6WOY - chains D and E of the 9 polymer chains in the assembly; structure by X-ray diffraction, 3.00 A resolution.

== Chain D ==
Name: DNA-directed RNA polymerase subunit beta'
Source organism: Thermus thermophilus
Notes: EC 2.7.7.6
UniProt: Q8RQE8 (RPOC_THET8); residues 1-1505 here = UniProt positions 1-1505
Chain sequence (1505 residues; each row starts with the number of its first residue):
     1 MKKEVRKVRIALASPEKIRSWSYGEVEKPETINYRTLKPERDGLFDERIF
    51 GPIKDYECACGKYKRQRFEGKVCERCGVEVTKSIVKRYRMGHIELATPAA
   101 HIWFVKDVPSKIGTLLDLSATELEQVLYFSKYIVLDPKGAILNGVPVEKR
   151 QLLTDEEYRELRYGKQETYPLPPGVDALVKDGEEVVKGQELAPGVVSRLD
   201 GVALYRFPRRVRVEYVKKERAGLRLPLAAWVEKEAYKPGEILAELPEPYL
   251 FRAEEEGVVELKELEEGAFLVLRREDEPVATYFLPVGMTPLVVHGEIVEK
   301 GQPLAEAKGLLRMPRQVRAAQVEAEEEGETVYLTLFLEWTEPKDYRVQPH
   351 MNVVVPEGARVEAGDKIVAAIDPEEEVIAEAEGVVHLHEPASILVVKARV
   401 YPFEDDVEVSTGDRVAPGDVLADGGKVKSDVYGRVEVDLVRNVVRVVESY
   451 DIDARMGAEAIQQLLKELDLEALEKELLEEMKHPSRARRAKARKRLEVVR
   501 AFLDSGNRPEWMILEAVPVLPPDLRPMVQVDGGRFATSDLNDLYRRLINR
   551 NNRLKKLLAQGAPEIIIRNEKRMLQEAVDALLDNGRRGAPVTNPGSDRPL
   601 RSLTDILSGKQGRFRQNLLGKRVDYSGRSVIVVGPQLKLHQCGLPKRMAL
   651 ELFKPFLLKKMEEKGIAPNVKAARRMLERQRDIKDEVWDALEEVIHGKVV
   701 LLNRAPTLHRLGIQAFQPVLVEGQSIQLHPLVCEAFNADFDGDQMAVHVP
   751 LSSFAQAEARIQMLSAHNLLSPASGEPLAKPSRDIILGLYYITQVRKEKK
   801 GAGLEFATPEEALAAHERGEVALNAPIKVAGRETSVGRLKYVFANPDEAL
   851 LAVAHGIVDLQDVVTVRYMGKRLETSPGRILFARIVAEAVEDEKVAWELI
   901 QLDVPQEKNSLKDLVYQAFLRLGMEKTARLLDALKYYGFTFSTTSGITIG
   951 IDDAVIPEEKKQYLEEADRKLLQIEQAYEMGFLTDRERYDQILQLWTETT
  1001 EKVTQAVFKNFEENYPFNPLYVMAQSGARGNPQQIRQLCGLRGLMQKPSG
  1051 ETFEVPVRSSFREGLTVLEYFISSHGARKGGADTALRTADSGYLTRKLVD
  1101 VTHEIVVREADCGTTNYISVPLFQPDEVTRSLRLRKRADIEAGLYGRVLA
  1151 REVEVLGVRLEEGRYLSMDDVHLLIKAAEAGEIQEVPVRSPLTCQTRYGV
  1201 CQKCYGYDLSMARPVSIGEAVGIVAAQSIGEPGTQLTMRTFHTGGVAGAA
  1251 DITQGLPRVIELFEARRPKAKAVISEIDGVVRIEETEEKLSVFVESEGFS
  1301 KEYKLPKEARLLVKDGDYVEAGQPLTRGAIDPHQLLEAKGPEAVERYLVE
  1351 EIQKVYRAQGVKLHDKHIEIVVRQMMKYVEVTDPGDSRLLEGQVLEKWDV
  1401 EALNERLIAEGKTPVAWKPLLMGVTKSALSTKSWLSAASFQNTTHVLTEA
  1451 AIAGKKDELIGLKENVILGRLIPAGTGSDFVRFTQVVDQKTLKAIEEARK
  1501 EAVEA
Not modelled in the structure: 1-2, 1239-1253, 1503-1505
Sequence notes: conflict Lys86 (Arg in Q8RQE8)
Bound ions: Zn2+ site 1: Cys58, Cys60, Cys73, Cys76; Mg2+ site 1: Asp739, Asp741, Asp743 (shared with 1 residue of chain I); Mg2+ site 2: Asp739 (together with 3'-deoxy-cytidine-5'-triphosphate); Zn2+ site 2: Cys1112, Cys1194, Cys1201, Cys1204
Small-molecule neighbours: 3'-deoxy-cytidine-5'-triphosphate (CH1): Arg704, Pro706, Asn737, Asp739, Asp741, Arg783, Arg1029

== Chain E ==
Name: DNA-directed RNA polymerase subunit omega
Source organism: Thermus thermophilus
Notes: EC 2.7.7.6
UniProt: A0A1J1EUF1 (A0A1J1EUF1_THETH); numbering as in UniProt (aligned over 1-99)
Chain sequence (99 residues; row label = number of the first residue in the row):
     1 MAEPGIDKLFGMVDSKYRLTVVVAKRAQQLLRHGFKNTVLEPEERPKMQT
    51 LEGLFDDPNAVTWAMKELLTGRLVFGENLVPEDRLQKEMERLYPVEREE
Not modelled in the structure: 1, 96-99

== Interface between chain D and chain E ==
Residue-residue contacts (94; chain D residue first):
  His640(D) with Ala2(E), hydrogen bond (side chain-backbone)
  Asp689(D) with Leu51(E)
  Glu693(D) with Met48(E); Thr50(E)
  His696(D) with Met48(E); Asp57(E), salt bridge; Asn59(E), hydrogen bond (backbone-side chain)
  Gly697(D) with Asn59(E)
  Lys698(D) with Asn59(E)
  Gln717(D) with Glu3(E)
  Ser753(D) with Ala24(E); Leu31(E)
  Phe754(D) with Val21(E), hydrophobic; Ala24(E), hydrophobic
  Ala757(D) with Thr20(E); Ala24(E), hydrophobic
  Glu758(D) with Thr20(E)
  Arg760(D) with Glu3(E), salt bridge; Val61(E); Thr62(E); Met65(E)
  Ile761(D) with Phe10(E), hydrophobic; Leu19(E), hydrophobic; Thr20(E); Val23(E), hydrophobic; Met65(E), hydrophobic
  Gln762(D) with Tyr17(E); Thr20(E), hydrogen bond
  Ala766(D) with Ala2(E)
  His767(D) with Glu3(E), hydrogen bond (side chain-backbone); Ile6(E)
  Gly923(D) with Asp7(E)
  Met924(D) with Ile6(E), hydrophobic; Asp7(E), hydrogen bond (backbone-side chain)
  Glu925(D) with Ala2(E); Glu3(E); Pro4(E); Gly5(E), hydrogen bond (side chain-backbone); Ile6(E); Asp7(E), hydrogen bond (backbone-side chain)
  Asp1208(D) with Lys16(E), salt bridge
  Met1211(D) with Lys16(E)
  Ser1216(D) with Ser15(E); Lys16(E), hydrogen bond (side chain-backbone)
  Ile1217(D) with Ser15(E), hydrogen bond (backbone-side chain); Tyr17(E)
  Gly1218(D) with Tyr17(E)
  Glu1219(D) with Tyr17(E), hydrogen bond
  Gly1475(D) with Tyr17(E)
  Thr1476(D) with Tyr17(E); Thr20(E)
  Asp1479(D) with Glu77(E)
  Phe1480(D) with Asp14(E); Arg18(E), hydrogen bond (backbone-side chain); Glu77(E)
  Val1481(D) with Ser15(E); Arg18(E); Val21(E)
  Arg1482(D) with Lys25(E), hydrogen bond (backbone-side chain)
  Phe1483(D) with Lys25(E); Glu77(E)
  Thr1484(D) with Arg18(E), hydrogen bond; Val22(E); Lys25(E), hydrogen bond (backbone-side chain); Gly76(E); Glu77(E)
  Gln1485(D) with Val74(E); Phe75(E); Gly76(E), hydrogen bond (backbone-backbone); Asn78(E); Leu79(E), hydrogen bond (side chain-backbone); Val80(E), hydrogen bond (side chain-backbone); Glu82(E), hydrogen bond
  Val1486(D) with Val22(E), hydrophobic; Lys25(E); Arg26(E); Gln29(E), hydrogen bond (backbone-side chain); Val74(E)
  Val1487(D) with Leu73(E); Val74(E), hydrogen bond (backbone-backbone); Leu85(E), hydrophobic
  Asp1488(D) with Arg26(E), salt bridge; Asn37(E); Arg72(E); Leu73(E)
  Gln1489(D) with Arg72(E)
  Lys1490(D) with Tyr93(E)
  Thr1491(D) with Met89(E); Leu92(E); Tyr93(E), hydrogen bond
  Ala1494(D) with Leu92(E), hydrophobic
  Ile1495(D) with Glu88(E)
  Arg1499(D) with Pro81(E); Arg84(E)
Interface residues without a listed pair, chain D (53 interface residues in all): Lys660, Lys664, Glu692, Gln756, Leu764, Ala928, Gln1202, Ser1210, Arg1213, Leu1492
Interface residues without a listed pair, chain E (53 interface residues in all): Ala27, Gln28, Val39, Glu52, Pro58

== In short ==
The chain D/chain E interface involves 53 residues from each chain, with 21 hydrogen bonds and 4 salt bridges.
Among the polar pairs are His696(D)-Asp57(E), Arg760(D)-Glu3(E) and Asp1208(D)-Lys16(E). Chain D binds
3'-deoxy-cytidine-5'-triphosphate. The Zn2+ site 1 is built by Cys58(D), Cys60(D), Cys73(D) and Cys76(D).
Chain D is DNA-directed RNA polymerase subunit beta' and chain E is DNA-directed RNA polymerase subunit omega,
both from Thermus thermophilus; the structure, Thermus thermophilus RNA polymerase initially transcribing
complex with 3'dCTP, was determined by X-ray diffraction together with 6WOX from the same study.
